6TEH - chains D and A of the 4 polymer chains in the assembly; structure by electron microscopy, 3.99 A resolution.

# Chain D
Protein: Putative gene transfer agent protein
Source organism: Rhodobacter capsulatus
UniProt: A0A9S9 (A0A9S9_RHOCA); the construct has insertions or renumbered stretches relative to UniProt, so the offset changes along the chain: 1-95 = UniProt 1-95; 112-229 = UniProt 113-230; 231-1304 = UniProt 231-1304
Amino-acid sequence (1304 residues; numbered 1 to 1304 plus 17 insertion-coded residues; 17 numbers in that range are skipped by the numbering (no residue carries them; nothing is unmodelled there); the number before each row is that of its first residue; a row labelled like 95A-95Q holds insertion residues (95A, then the next letters in order)):
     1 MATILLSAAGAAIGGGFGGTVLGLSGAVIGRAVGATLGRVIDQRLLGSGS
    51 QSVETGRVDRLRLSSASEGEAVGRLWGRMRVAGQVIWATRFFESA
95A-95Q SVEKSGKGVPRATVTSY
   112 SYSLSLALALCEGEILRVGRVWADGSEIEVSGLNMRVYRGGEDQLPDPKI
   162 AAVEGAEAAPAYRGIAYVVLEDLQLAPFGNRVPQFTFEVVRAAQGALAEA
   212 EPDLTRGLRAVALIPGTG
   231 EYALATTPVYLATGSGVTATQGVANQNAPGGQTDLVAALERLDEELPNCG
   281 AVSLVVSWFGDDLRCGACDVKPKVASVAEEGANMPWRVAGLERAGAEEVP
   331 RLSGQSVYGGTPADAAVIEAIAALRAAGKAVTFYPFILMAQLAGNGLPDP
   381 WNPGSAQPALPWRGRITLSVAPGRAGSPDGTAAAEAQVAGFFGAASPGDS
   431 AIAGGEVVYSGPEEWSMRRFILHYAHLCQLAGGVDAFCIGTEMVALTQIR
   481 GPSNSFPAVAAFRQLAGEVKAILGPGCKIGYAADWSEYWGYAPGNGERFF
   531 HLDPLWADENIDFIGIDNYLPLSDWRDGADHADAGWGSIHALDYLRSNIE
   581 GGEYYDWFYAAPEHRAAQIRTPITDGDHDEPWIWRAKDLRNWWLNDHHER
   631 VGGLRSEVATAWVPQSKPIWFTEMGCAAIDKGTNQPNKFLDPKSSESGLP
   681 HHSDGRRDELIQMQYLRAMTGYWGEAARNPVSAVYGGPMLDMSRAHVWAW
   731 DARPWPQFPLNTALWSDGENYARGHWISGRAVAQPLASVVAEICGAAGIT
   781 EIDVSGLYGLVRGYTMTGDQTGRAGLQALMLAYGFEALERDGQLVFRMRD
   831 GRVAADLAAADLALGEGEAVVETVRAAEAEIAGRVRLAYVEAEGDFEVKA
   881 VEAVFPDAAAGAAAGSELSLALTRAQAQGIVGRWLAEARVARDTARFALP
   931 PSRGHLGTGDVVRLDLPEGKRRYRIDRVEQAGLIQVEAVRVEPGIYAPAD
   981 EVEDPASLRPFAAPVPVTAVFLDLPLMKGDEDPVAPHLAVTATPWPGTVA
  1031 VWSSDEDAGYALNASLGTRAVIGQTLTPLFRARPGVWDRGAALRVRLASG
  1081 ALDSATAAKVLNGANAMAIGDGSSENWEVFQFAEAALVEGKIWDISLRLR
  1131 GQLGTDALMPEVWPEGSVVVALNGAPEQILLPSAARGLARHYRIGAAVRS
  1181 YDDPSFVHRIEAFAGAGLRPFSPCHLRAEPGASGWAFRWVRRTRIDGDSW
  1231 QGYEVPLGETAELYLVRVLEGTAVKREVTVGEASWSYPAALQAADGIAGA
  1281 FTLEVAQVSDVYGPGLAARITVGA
Disordered / not traced: 1, 25-37, 95A-95Q, 231-744, 985-1304

# Chain A
Protein: Putative gene transfer agent protein
Source organism: Rhodobacter capsulatus
UniProt: A0A9T9 (A0A9T9_RHOCA); residues 1-210 here = UniProt positions 1-210
Amino-acid sequence (210 residues; numbered 1 to 210; the number before each row is that of its first residue):
     1 MAFHEVRFPANLSFGSVGGPERRTEIVTLSSGHEERNSPWAHSRRHYDAG
    51 VGLRSLDDVERLIAFFEARGGQLHGFRWKDWADFKSCPASRAVAHEDQLI
   101 GMGDGVTTAFQLVKTYVSGGQSYLRPIVKPVEGTVKLGIAGDHQAEAVNF
   151 AVDHATGIVSFNEPPPQGARVTAGFEFDVPVRFDTDRIAVSVQSFQAGDL
   201 PQVPVVEVRI
Disordered / not traced: 1, 83-156, 210

# Chain D / chain A interface
Pairs across the interface (16; chain D residue first):
  Ala839(D) - Ser31(A)
  Ala840(D) - Leu29(A)
  Ala840(D) - Ser31(A)
  Leu842(D) - Leu29(A)
  Leu842(D) - Ser30(A)
  Ala843(D) - Ser30(A)
  Leu844(D) - Thr28(A)
  Leu844(D) - Ser30(A)
  Val850(D) - Ser30(A)
  Pro930(D) - Leu29(A)  hydrophobic
  Pro931(D) - Val27(A)
  Pro931(D) - Glu35(A)
  Ser932(D) - Glu35(A)
  Gly962(D) - Glu25(A)
  Gly962(D) - Val27(A)
  Leu963(D) - Val27(A)  hydrophobic
Interface residues without a listed pair, chain D (12 interface residues in all): Asp841

# Overview
Chain D and chain A form an interface of 12 and 7 residues respectively.
Chain D is Putative gene transfer agent protein and chain A is Putative gene transfer agent protein, both from
Rhodobacter capsulatus; the structure, Baseplate of native GTA particle computed with C3 symmetry, was
determined by electron microscopy, deposited together with 6TB9, 6TBA, 6TE8, 6TE9, 6TEB, 6TO8 and 3 further
entries.
